7U0G - chains I and K of the 15 polymer chains in the assembly; structure by electron microscopy, 2.60 A resolution.

# Chain I
Molecule: 162-nt DNA strand
Sequence (162 nucleotides; numbered 1 to 162; the number before each row is that of its first residue):
     1 AGTGGTATTAACATATCCTCAGTGGTGAGTATTAACATGGAACTTACTCC
    51 AACAATACAGATGCTGAATAAATGTAGTCTAAGTGAAGGAAGAAGGAAAG
   101 GTGGGAGCTGCCATCACTCAGAATTGTCCAGCAGGGATTGTGCAAGCTTG
   151 TGAATAAAGACA
Disordered / not traced: 1-26, 160-162

# Chain K
Protein: Maltodextrin-binding protein, POU domain, class 5, transcription factor 1
Organism: Escherichia coli K-12
UniProt: chimeric construct of A0A376KDN7, Q01860: residues -248 to 118 from A0A376KDN7 (A0A376KDN7_ECOLX) positions 26-392 (UniProt number = residue number + 274); residues 138-290 from Q01860 positions 138-290 (same numbers)
Chain sequence (550 residues; each row starts with the number of its first residue; numbers below 1 keep their minus sign (Met-251 is residue -251); X marks 1 residue of unknown identity (built as UNK)):
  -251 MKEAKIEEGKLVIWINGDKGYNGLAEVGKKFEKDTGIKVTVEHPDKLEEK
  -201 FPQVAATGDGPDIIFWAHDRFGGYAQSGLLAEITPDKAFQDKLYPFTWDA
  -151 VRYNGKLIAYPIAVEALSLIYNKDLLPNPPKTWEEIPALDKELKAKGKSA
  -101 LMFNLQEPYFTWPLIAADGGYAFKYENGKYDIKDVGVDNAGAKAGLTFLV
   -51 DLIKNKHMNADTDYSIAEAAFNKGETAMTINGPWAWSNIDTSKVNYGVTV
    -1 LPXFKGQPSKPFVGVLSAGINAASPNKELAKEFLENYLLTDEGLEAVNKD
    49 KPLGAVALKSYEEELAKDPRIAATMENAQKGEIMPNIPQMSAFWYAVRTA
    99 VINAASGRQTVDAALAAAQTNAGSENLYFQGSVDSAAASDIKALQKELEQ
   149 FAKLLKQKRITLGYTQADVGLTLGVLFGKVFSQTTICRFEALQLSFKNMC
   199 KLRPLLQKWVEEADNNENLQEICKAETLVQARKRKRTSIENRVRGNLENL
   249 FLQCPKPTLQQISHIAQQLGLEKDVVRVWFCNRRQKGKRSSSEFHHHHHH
Disordered / not traced: -251 to 139, 215-228, 288-298
Sequence notes: initiating methionine (-251); expression tag (-250 to -249, 291-298); conflict UNK_1 (Thr275 in A0A376KDN7), Ala114 (Lys388 in A0A376KDN7), Ala115 (Asp389 in A0A376KDN7); linker (119-137)
UniProt features mapped onto this chain:
  - DNA-binding region: Arg230 to Ser289 (Homeobox)
  - region (DNA-binding): Ser180 to Arg186, Ser193 to Asn196
  - binding site (DNA): Arg157, Gln164
  - modified residue: Thr235 (Phosphothreonine), Ser236 (Phosphoserine), Ser289 (Phosphoserine), Ser290 (Phosphoserine)
Reported in the primary citation:
  - binding site for the 162-nt DNA strand (chain I): Arg186

# Interface between chain I and chain K
Pairs across the interface (23; chain I residue first):
  DA28(I) - Lys254(K)  phosphate contact
  DG29(I) - Lys254(K)  salt bridge to the phosphate
  DG29(I) - Arg282(K)  salt bridge to the phosphate
  DG29(I) - Gln283(K)  sugar contact
  DT30(I) - Gln283(K)  hydrogen bond to the phosphate
  DT33(I) - Ser193(K)  hydrogen bond to the phosphate
  DT33(I) - Asn196(K)  hydrogen bond to the phosphate
  DA34(I) - Phe179(K)  phosphate contact
  DA34(I) - Thr183(K)  sugar contact
  DA34(I) - Asn196(K)  hydrogen bond to the phosphate
  DA34(I) - Leu200(K)  phosphate contact
  DA35(I) - Val178(K)  phosphate contact
  DA35(I) - Phe179(K)  phosphate contact
  DA35(I) - Ser180(K)  hydrogen bond to the phosphate
  DA35(I) - Thr182(K)  base contact
  DA35(I) - Thr183(K)  phosphate contact
  DA35(I) - Lys231(K)  phosphate contact
  DA35(I) - Arg232(K)  salt bridge to the phosphate
  DA35(I) - Arg234(K)  hydrogen bond to the base
  DC36(I) - Thr182(K)  hydrogen bond to the base
  DC36(I) - Arg234(K)  hydrogen bond to the sugar
  DA37(I) - Thr182(K)  base contact
  DA37(I) - Ser236(K)  phosphate contact
Interface residues without a listed pair, chain I (10 interface residues in all): DA31, DT32
Interface residues without a listed pair, chain K (18 interface residues in all): Arg186, Lys195, Lys286

# Summary
10 residues of chain I face 18 of chain K across their interface, with 8 hydrogen bonds and 3 salt bridges.
Polar contacts include DA35(I)-Arg234(K), DC36(I)-Thr182(K) and DC36(I)-Arg234(K). The paper reports a binding
site for the 162-nt DNA strand (chain I) at Arg186(K).
Chain I is a 162-nt DNA strand and chain K is Maltodextrin-binding protein, POU domain, class 5, transcription
factor 1 (Escherichia coli K-12); the structure, structure of LIN28b nucleosome bound 3 OCT4, was determined
by electron microscopy (same publication as 7U0I, 7U0J, 8DK5, 8SPS and 8SPU).
